8SPB - chains a and b of the 6 polymer chains in the assembly; structure by electron microscopy, 3.20 A resolution.

== Chain a ==
Name: Caspase-4 subunit p20
Organism: Homo sapiens
UniProtKB: P49662 (CASP4_HUMAN); numbering as in UniProt (aligned over 94-270)
Chain sequence (207 residues; each row starts with the number of its first residue):
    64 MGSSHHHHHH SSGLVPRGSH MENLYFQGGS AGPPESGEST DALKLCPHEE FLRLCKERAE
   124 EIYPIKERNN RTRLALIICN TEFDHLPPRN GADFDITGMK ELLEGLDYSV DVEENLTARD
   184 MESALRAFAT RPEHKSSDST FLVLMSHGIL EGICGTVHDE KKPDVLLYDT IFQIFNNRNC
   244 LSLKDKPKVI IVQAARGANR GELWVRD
Unresolved in the structure: 64-104
Differences from the reference sequence: expression tag (64-93); conflict Ala258 (Cys in P49662)
UniProt features mapped onto this chain:
  - active site: His210
From the paper describing this entry:
  - mutagenesis - W267N (more than 100-fold), R269D: decreased catalytic activity with Interleukin-18
  - mutagenesis - W267N: decreased catalytic activity on Ac-WEHD-pNA
  - mutagenesis - W267N, R269D: decreased signaling in response to Cytosolic LPS
  - mutagenesis - W267N: abolished catalytic activity
  - mutagenesis - R269D: decreased catalytic activity on LPS electroporation

== Chain b ==
Name: Caspase-4 subunit p10
Organism: Homo sapiens
UniProtKB: P49662 (CASP4_HUMAN); residues 290-377 here = UniProt positions 290-377
Chain sequence (92 residues; each row starts with the number of its first residue):
   286 MGASAVYKTH VEKDFIAFCS STPHNVSWRD STMGSIFITQ LITCFQKYSW CCHLEEVFRK
   346 VQQSFETPRA KAQMPTIERL SMTRYFYLFP GN
Unresolved in the structure: 286-289
Differences from the reference sequence: initiating methionine (286); expression tag (287-289)
UniProt features mapped onto this chain:
  - modified residue: Arg314 (Microbial infection: ADP-riboxanated arginine)
From the paper describing this entry:
  - mutagenesis - K356D: decreased signaling in response to Cytosolic LPS
  - mutagenesis - K356D: abolished catalytic activity

== How chain a and chain b interact ==
Contacting residue pairs (107; chain a residue first):
  Ala105(a) - Gln331(b)
  Leu106(a) - Phe330(b)
  Leu106(a) - Gln331(b)
  Lys107(a) - Gln331(b)  hydrogen bond (backbone-backbone)
  Lys107(a) - Trp335(b)
  Lys107(a) - Pro375(b)
  Leu108(a) - Pro375(b)
  Cys109(a) - Trp335(b)
  Cys109(a) - Pro375(b)
  Cys109(a) - Asn377(b)  hydrogen bond (backbone-side chain)
  Pro110(a) - Asn377(b)
  His111(a) - Asn377(b)
  Phe114(a) - Phe374(b)  hydrophobic
  Phe114(a) - Asn377(b)
  Leu117(a) - Tyr372(b)  hydrophobic
  Leu117(a) - Phe374(b)  hydrophobic
  Arg121(a) - Tyr372(b)  hydrogen bond
  Glu123(a) - Arg369(b)  hydrogen bond (backbone-side chain)
  Glu124(a) - Arg369(b)
  Glu124(a) - Tyr370(b)  hydrogen bond (backbone-backbone)
  Ile125(a) - Arg369(b)
  Ile125(a) - Tyr370(b)
  Ile125(a) - Tyr372(b)  hydrophobic
  Tyr126(a) - Asp299(b)  hydrogen bond
  Tyr126(a) - Met367(b)
  Tyr126(a) - Thr368(b)  hydrogen bond (side chain-backbone)
  Tyr126(a) - Arg369(b)  hydrogen bond (side chain-backbone)
  Tyr126(a) - Tyr370(b)  hydrogen bond (backbone-backbone)
  Tyr126(a) - Phe371(b)
  Ile128(a) - Phe374(b)  hydrophobic
  Arg152(a) - Arg314(b)
  Asn153(a) - Arg314(b)  hydrogen bond (backbone-side chain)
  Asn153(a) - Ser316(b)
  Gly154(a) - Gly319(b)
  Phe157(a) - Thr317(b)
  Asp158(a) - Met318(b)
  Asp158(a) - Gly319(b)
  Asp158(a) - Ser320(b)  hydrogen bond (side chain-backbone)
  Gly161(a) - Ile327(b)
  Met162(a) - Ile323(b)  hydrophobic
  Met162(a) - Leu326(b)  hydrophobic
  Met162(a) - Ile327(b)  hydrophobic
  Leu165(a) - Ile327(b)  hydrophobic
  Leu165(a) - Phe330(b)  hydrophobic
  Ser202(a) - Phe371(b)
  Phe204(a) - Leu373(b)  hydrophobic
  Met208(a) - Ile323(b)  hydrophobic
  Leu213(a) - Pro308(b)  hydrophobic
  Leu213(a) - His309(b)
  Asp232(a) - Arg364(b)  salt bridge
  Phe235(a) - Glu297(b)
  Phe235(a) - Phe300(b)  hydrophobic
  Phe235(a) - Ala302(b)  hydrophobic
  Phe235(a) - Arg364(b)
  Phe238(a) - Phe300(b)
  Asn239(a) - Val296(b)
  Asn239(a) - Phe300(b)
  Asn240(a) - His295(b)
  Asn240(a) - Val296(b)  hydrogen bond (backbone-backbone)
  Lys247(a) - Tyr292(b)  hydrogen bond
  Asp248(a) - Lys298(b)  salt bridge
  Asp248(a) - Asp299(b)
  Lys249(a) - Asp299(b)
  Pro250(a) - Asp299(b)
  Pro250(a) - Phe371(b)  hydrophobic
  Lys251(a) - Lys298(b)  hydrogen bond (side chain-backbone)
  Lys251(a) - Asp299(b)  hydrogen bond (backbone-backbone)
  Lys251(a) - Phe300(b)
  Lys251(a) - Ile301(b)
  Val252(a) - Ile301(b)
  Val252(a) - Leu339(b)  hydrophobic
  Val252(a) - Phe343(b)  hydrophobic
  Val252(a) - Phe371(b)  hydrophobic
  Ile253(a) - Phe300(b)  hydrophobic
  Ile253(a) - Ile301(b)  hydrogen bond (backbone-backbone)
  Ile253(a) - Ala302(b)
  Ile253(a) - Phe303(b)  hydrogen bond (backbone-backbone)
  Ile254(a) - Leu326(b)  hydrophobic
  Val255(a) - Phe303(b)  hydrogen bond (backbone-backbone)
  Val255(a) - Cys304(b)  hydrophobic
  Val255(a) - Ser305(b)  hydrogen bond (backbone-backbone)
  Val255(a) - Phe322(b)
  Gln256(a) - Ser305(b)
  Gln256(a) - Trp313(b)  hydrogen bond (side chain-backbone)
  Gln256(a) - Ser320(b)  hydrogen bond
  Gln256(a) - Ile323(b)
  Ala257(a) - Ser305(b)  hydrogen bond (backbone-side chain)
  Ala257(a) - Ser312(b)  hydrogen bond (backbone-side chain)
  Ala258(a) - Asn310(b)
  Ala258(a) - Ser312(b)
  Arg259(a) - Cys304(b)  hydrogen bond
  Arg259(a) - Ser306(b)  hydrogen bond (side chain-backbone)
  Arg259(a) - Thr307(b)
  Arg259(a) - His309(b)
  Arg259(a) - Asn310(b)  hydrogen bond (backbone-backbone)
  Arg259(a) - Glu363(b)  salt bridge
  Gly260(a) - His309(b)
  Gly260(a) - Asn310(b)  hydrogen bond (backbone-backbone)
  Ala261(a) - Asn310(b)
  Ala261(a) - Val311(b)
  Asn262(a) - His309(b)
  Asn262(a) - Asn310(b)
  Asn262(a) - Val311(b)
  Arg263(a) - Trp313(b)
  Gly264(a) - Asn310(b)
  Gly264(a) - Ala357(b)
  Glu265(a) - Ala357(b)
Interface residues without a listed pair, chain a (60 interface residues in all): Ala122, Arg136, Pro151, Gly168, Leu169, Tyr171, His210, Tyr231, Arg241
Interface residues without a listed pair, chain b (53 interface residues in all): Thr294, Asp315, Thr324, Lys356, Gly376

== Overview ==
The interface between chain a and chain b involves 60 residues on one side and 53 on the other; the contacts
include 27 hydrogen bonds and 3 salt bridges. Among the polar pairs are Asp232(a)-Arg364(b),
Asp248(a)-Lys298(b) and Arg259(a)-Glu363(b). The paper reports that W267N and R269D of chain a reduce
catalytic activity with Interleukin-18; W267N and R269D of chain a reduce signaling in response to Cytosolic
LPS.
Chain a is Caspase-4 subunit p20 and chain b is Caspase-4 subunit p10, both from Homo sapiens; the structure,
Caspase-4/Pro-IL-18 complex, was determined by electron microscopy.
